8Z83 - chains B and D of the 36 polymer chains in the assembly; structure by electron microscopy, 2.60 A resolution.

[Chain B]
Protein: Antenna complex, alpha/beta subunit
Source organism: Halorhodospira halophila
Reference sequence: A1WWW6 (A1WWW6_HALHL); numbering as in UniProt (aligned over 1-75)
Sequence (75 residues; row label = number of the first residue in the row):
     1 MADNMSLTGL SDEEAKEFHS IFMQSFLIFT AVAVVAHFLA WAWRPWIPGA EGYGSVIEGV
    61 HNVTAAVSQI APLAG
Disordered / not traced: 1-5, 54-75
Residues lining bound ligands:
  - bacteriochlorophyll a (BCL), molecule 1: Ile-21, Gln-24, Ser-25, Ile-28, Phe-29, Val-32, Ala-33, Ala-36, His-37, Ala-40, Trp-43
  - bacteriochlorophyll a (BCL), molecule 2: Phe-26, Phe-29, Thr-30, Ala-33, His-37, Ala-40, Trp-46
  - spirilloxanthin (CRT): Leu-10, Glu-14, Glu-17, Phe-18, Ile-21, Phe-22, Ser-25, Phe-26, Phe-29

[Chain D]
Protein: Antenna complex, alpha/beta subunit
Source organism: Halorhodospira halophila
Reference sequence: A1WXF8 (A1WXF8_HALHL); residue numbers follow UniProt; this construct covers 1-67
Sequence (67 residues; each row starts with the number of its first residue):
     1 MWRMWKILDY RRTVVLAHVG MAVLALLIHF ILLSTENFNW LQGNPYGDAE SAAEVADAAV
    61 MPQQREV
Disordered / not traced: 47-67
Construct notes: conflict Asn-37 (Ser in A1WXF8), Gln-42 (Glu in A1WXF8), Asp-48 (Asn in A1WXF8), Asp-57 (Glu in A1WXF8)
Residues lining bound ligands:
  - bacteriochlorophyll a (BCL), molecule 1: Met-1, Met-4, Ile-28
  - bacteriochlorophyll a (BCL), molecule 2: Trp-5, Tyr-10, Thr-13, Val-14, Leu-16, Ala-17, His-18, Gly-20, Met-21, Val-23, Leu-24, Leu-27
  - bacteriochlorophyll a (BCL), molecule 3: His-18, Met-21, Ala-22, Ala-25, His-29, Leu-32, Trp-40
  - bacteriochlorophyll a (BCL), molecule 4: Met-21, Leu-24, Ala-25, Leu-27, Ile-28, His-29, Ile-31, Leu-32, Phe-38
  - spirilloxanthin (CRT), molecule 1: Met-1, Arg-3, Met-4, Lys-6, Ile-7
  - spirilloxanthin (CRT), molecule 2: Ala-25, Leu-26, His-29, Phe-30, Leu-33, Trp-40

[Chain B / chain D interface]
Pairs across the interface - 13 pairs, chain B then chain D:
  Leu-7(B) with Arg-11(D)
  Trp-46(B) with Trp-40(D)
  Pro-48(B) with Trp-40(D); Gly-43(D)
  Ala-50(B) with Pro-45(D); Tyr-46(D), hydrogen bond (backbone-backbone)
  Glu-51(B) with Pro-45(D)
  Gly-52(B) with Gly-43(D); Asn-44(D)
  Tyr-53(B) with Trp-40(D), hydrogen bond (side chain-backbone); Leu-41(D); Gln-42(D); Gly-43(D), hydrogen bond (backbone-backbone)

[In short]
7 residues of chain B and 8 residues of chain D are in contact; the contacts include 3 hydrogen bonds. Among
the polar pairs are Tyr-53(B)/Trp-40(D), Ala-50(B)/Tyr-46(D) and Tyr-53(B)/Gly-43(D). One spirilloxanthin
molecule is bound between chain B and chain D. Chain B binds bacteriochlorophyll a.
Here chain B is Antenna complex, alpha/beta subunit and chain D is Antenna complex, alpha/beta subunit, both
from Halorhodospira halophila. Entry 8Z83 (Photosynthetic LH1-RC complex from the purple bacterium
Halorhodospira halophila) was determined by electron microscopy, deposited together with 8Z82.
